Entry 7OJ7 (X-ray diffraction, 1.78 A resolution); this record covers chains 222 and 333 of the 4 polymer chains in the assembly.

== Chain 222 ==
Molecule: Capsid protein VP2
From: Coxsackievirus A24
UniProt: V9VEF3 (V9VEF3_9ENTO); numbering as in UniProt (aligned over 70-340)
Sequence (271 residues; numbered 70 to 340; the number before each row is that of its first residue):
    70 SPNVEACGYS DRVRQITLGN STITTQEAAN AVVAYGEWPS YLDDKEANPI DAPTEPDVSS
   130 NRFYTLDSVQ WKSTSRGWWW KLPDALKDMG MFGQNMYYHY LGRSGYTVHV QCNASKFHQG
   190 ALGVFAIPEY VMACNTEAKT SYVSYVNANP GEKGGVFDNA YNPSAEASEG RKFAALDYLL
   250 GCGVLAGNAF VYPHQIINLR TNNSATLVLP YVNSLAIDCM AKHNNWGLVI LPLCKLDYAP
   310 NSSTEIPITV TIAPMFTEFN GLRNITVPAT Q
Unresolved in the structure: 70-76

== Chain 333 ==
Molecule: Capsid protein VP3
From: Coxsackievirus A24
UniProt: V9VEF3 (V9VEF3_9ENTO); numbering as in UniProt (aligned over 341-580)
Sequence (240 residues; numbered 341 to 580; the number before each row is that of its first residue):
   341 GLPTMLTPGS SQFLTSDDFQ SPCALPNFDV TPPIHIPGEV FNMMELAEID SMIPMNSVTG
   401 KANTMEMYPI PLDDKGSATP IFSISLSPAS DKRLQYTMLG EILNYYTHWT GSLRFTFLFC
   461 GSMMATGKIL LSYSPPGAKP PTTRKDAMLG THIIWDLGLQ SSCTMLAPWI SNTVYRRCIK
   521 DDFTEGGYIT CFYQTRIVVP SGTPTSMFML AFVSACPDFS VRLLRDTNHI SQRTLFARAQ
Unresolved in the structure: 575-580

== How chain 222 and chain 333 interact ==
Contacting residue pairs (75; chain 222 residue first):
  Arg81(222) - Leu499(333)
  Tyr104(222) - Gly378(333)
  Glu106(222) - His375(333)  salt bridge
  Glu106(222) - Pro377(333)
  Glu115(222) - Ile374(333)
  Glu115(222) - His375(333)  hydrogen bond (side chain-backbone)
  Arg145(222) - Met405(333)
  Arg145(222) - Glu406(333)  salt bridge
  Lys185(222) - Ser462(333)
  Lys185(222) - Met463(333)  hydrogen bond (backbone-backbone)
  Lys185(222) - Met464(333)  hydrogen bond (backbone-backbone)
  Phe186(222) - Ser462(333)
  Phe186(222) - Met464(333)  hydrophobic
  Phe186(222) - Ser541(333)
  Phe186(222) - Gly542(333)
  Phe186(222) - Thr543(333)
  Phe186(222) - Pro544(333)
  His187(222) - Ser462(333)
  Gln188(222) - Cys460(333)
  Gln188(222) - Gly461(333)
  Gln188(222) - Ser462(333)  hydrogen bond (side chain-backbone)
  Gln188(222) - Pro544(333)
  Gln188(222) - Ser546(333)  hydrogen bond (side chain-backbone)
  Gln188(222) - Met547(333)
  Gly189(222) - Cys460(333)
  Ala190(222) - Cys460(333)  hydrophobic
  Asp246(222) - Met405(333)
  Tyr247(222) - Asn403(333)
  Tyr247(222) - Thr404(333)
  Tyr247(222) - Met405(333)  hydrophobic
  Leu254(222) - Met407(333)  hydrophobic
  Leu254(222) - Tyr408(333)
  Leu254(222) - Tyr436(333)  hydrophobic
  Ala255(222) - Met405(333)  hydrophobic
  Ala255(222) - Tyr408(333)
  Gly256(222) - Ser391(333)
  Gly256(222) - Met392(333)  hydrogen bond (backbone-backbone)
  Gly256(222) - Tyr408(333)  hydrogen bond (backbone-side chain)
  Asn257(222) - Ser391(333)  hydrogen bond
  Asn257(222) - Tyr436(333)  hydrogen bond (side chain-backbone)
  Asn257(222) - Thr437(333)
  Asn257(222) - Met438(333)  hydrogen bond (side chain-backbone)
  Phe259(222) - Ile389(333)
  Phe259(222) - Asp390(333)
  Phe259(222) - Met392(333)  hydrophobic
  Phe259(222) - Phe552(333)  hydrophobic
  Val260(222) - Met438(333)  hydrophobic
  Ile265(222) - Leu458(333)  hydrophobic
  Asn267(222) - Leu458(333)
  Asn267(222) - Phe459(333)  hydrogen bond (side chain-backbone)
  Asn267(222) - Cys460(333)
  Arg269(222) - Phe459(333)
  Arg269(222) - Gly461(333)
  Arg269(222) - Ser462(333)  hydrogen bond (side chain-backbone)
  Arg269(222) - Met463(333)
  Arg269(222) - Ala465(333)  hydrogen bond (side chain-backbone)
  Arg269(222) - Gly498(333)  hydrogen bond (side chain-backbone)
  Thr270(222) - Ser501(333)
  Pro279(222) - Pro377(333)  hydrophobic
  Tyr280(222) - Pro377(333)
  Val281(222) - Pro377(333)  hydrophobic
  Asn282(222) - Ile376(333)
  Leu284(222) - Ile374(333)
  Ala285(222) - Ile374(333)
  Leu302(222) - Pro409(333)
  Leu302(222) - Leu550(333)  hydrophobic
  Cys303(222) - Cys460(333)  hydrophobic
  Cys303(222) - Phe548(333)  hydrophobic
  Cys303(222) - Leu550(333)  hydrophobic
  Lys304(222) - Phe548(333)
  Asp306(222) - Pro544(333)
  Ala308(222) - Gly542(333)
  Ala308(222) - Thr543(333)
  Ala308(222) - Pro544(333)
  Pro309(222) - Gly542(333)
Interface residues without a listed pair, chain 222 (39 interface residues in all): Ser283, Leu300, Pro301, Tyr307
Interface residues without a listed pair, chain 333 (41 interface residues in all): Leu497, Pro540

== Summary ==
Chain 222 and chain 333 form an interface of 39 and 41 residues respectively, with 14 hydrogen bonds and 2
salt bridges. Among the polar pairs are Glu106(222)-His375(333), Arg145(222)-Glu406(333) and
Glu115(222)-His375(333).
Chain 222 is Capsid protein VP2 and chain 333 is Capsid protein VP3, both from Coxsackievirus A24; the
structure, Crystal structure of human coxsackievirus A24v in complex with a pentavalent N-acetylneuraminic
acid conjugate, was determined by X-ray diffraction.
